Entry 7ZYJ (electron microscopy, 2.70 A resolution); this record covers chains a and g of the 28 polymer chains in the assembly.

# Chain a
Name: Proteasome subunit alpha type
Organism: Leishmania tarentolae
UniProtKB: A0A640KZP5 (A0A640KZP5_LEITA); residue numbers follow UniProt; this construct covers 1-250
Amino-acid sequence (250 residues; numbered 1 to 250; the number before each row is that of its first residue):
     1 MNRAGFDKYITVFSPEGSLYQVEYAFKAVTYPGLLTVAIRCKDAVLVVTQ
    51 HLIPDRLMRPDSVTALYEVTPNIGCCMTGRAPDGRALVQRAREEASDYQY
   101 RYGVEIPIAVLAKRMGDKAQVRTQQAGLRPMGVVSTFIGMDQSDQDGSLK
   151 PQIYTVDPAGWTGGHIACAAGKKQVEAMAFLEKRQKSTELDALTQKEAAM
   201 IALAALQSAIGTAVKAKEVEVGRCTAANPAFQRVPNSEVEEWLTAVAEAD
Unresolved in the structure: 1-3, 249-250

# Chain g
Name: Proteasome alpha 7 subunit, putative
Organism: Leishmania tarentolae
UniProtKB: A0A640KJI7 (A0A640KJI7_LEITA); residue numbers follow UniProt; this construct covers 1-238
Amino-acid sequence (238 residues; row label = number of the first residue in the row):
     1 MAGTGSGHDQSTDVFSAEGRVFQVEYAGKAVDNSSTAVAACCKDGVVVAV
    51 EKVHTSRMLEKGSNNRIHAVDRQAGICICGLLPDGRAIVSRARQEAENSR
   101 DIFATPIRGSVLANRVGEFMHAYTTHFAYRPFGCSAIIASYADDGPQLFV
   151 SDPSGTVAGYYGVALGKAKTVAKSELEKLDFSSLTCDEAVGKLASILHEV
   201 HDKQKDKLYEVEVAWVCDKSDRKFVHVPADMVPAETSH
Unresolved in the structure: 1-5, 236-238

# Chain a / chain g interface
Pairs across the interface (66):
  Y9(a) - S6(g)  hydrogen bond
  Y9(a) - G7(g)
  Y9(a) - H8(g)
  Y9(a) - V14(g)
  Q21(a) - D13(g)
  Q21(a) - V14(g)
  Q21(a) - F15(g)  hydrogen bond (side chain-backbone)
  Y24(a) - F15(g)
  Y24(a) - S16(g)
  Y24(a) - A17(g)  hydrophobic
  Y24(a) - G19(g)
  A25(a) - F15(g)  hydrophobic
  K27(a) - A17(g)
  A28(a) - F15(g)  hydrophobic
  A28(a) - G19(g)
  Y31(a) - E18(g)
  Y31(a) - R20(g)
  D55(a) - Y160(g)
  R56(a) - E177(g)  salt bridge
  R56(a) - L179(g)
  L57(a) - Y160(g)
  L57(a) - Y161(g)  hydrogen bond (backbone-backbone)
  L57(a) - G162(g)
  L57(a) - L176(g)  hydrophobic
  L57(a) - E177(g)
  L57(a) - F181(g)  hydrophobic
  M58(a) - A158(g)  hydrophobic
  M58(a) - G159(g)
  M58(a) - Y160(g)
  M58(a) - Y161(g)
  R59(a) - P146(g)  hydrogen bond (side chain-backbone)
  R59(a) - Q147(g)  hydrogen bond
  R59(a) - G159(g)  hydrogen bond (backbone-backbone)
  R59(a) - Y160(g)
  R59(a) - Y161(g)
  P60(a) - Y161(g)
  S62(a) - G159(g)  hydrogen bond (side chain-backbone)
  V63(a) - V157(g)
  V63(a) - A158(g)  hydrophobic
  R80(a) - V21(g)
  R80(a) - V24(g)
  R80(a) - S154(g)
  P82(a) - H121(g)
  P82(a) - S154(g)
  P82(a) - G155(g)
  P82(a) - T156(g)
  D83(a) - H121(g)  salt bridge
  R85(a) - N114(g)
  R85(a) - E118(g)  salt bridge
  A86(a) - H121(g)
  Q89(a) - R115(g)
  Q89(a) - E118(g)  hydrogen bond
  R122(a) - T125(g)
  A126(a) - D13(g)
  G127(a) - D13(g)
  G127(a) - T125(g)
  G127(a) - F127(g)
  L128(a) - H126(g)
  R129(a) - T12(g)
  R129(a) - D13(g)
  R129(a) - F15(g)
  R129(a) - V21(g)
  R129(a) - T124(g)  hydrogen bond (side chain-backbone)
  R129(a) - T125(g)  hydrogen bond (backbone-backbone)
  P130(a) - F15(g)
  M131(a) - T125(g)
Interface residues without a listed pair, chain a (30 interface residues in all): A81, G132
Interface residues without a listed pair, chain g (40 interface residues in all): C41, F149, K173

# Overview
30 residues of chain a and 40 residues of chain g are in contact; the contacts include 10 hydrogen bonds and 3
salt bridges. Polar contacts include R56(a)-E177(g), D83(a)-H121(g) and R85(a)-E118(g).
Chain a is Proteasome subunit alpha type and chain g is Proteasome alpha 7 subunit, putative, both from
Leishmania tarentolae; the structure, Leishmania tarentolae proteasome 20S subunit in complex with compound 2,
was determined by electron microscopy.
